PDB entry 7XY3 | electron microscopy, 4.60 A resolution (low resolution: residue-level contacts below are approximate; hydrogen-bond / salt-bridge calls are withheld) | chains A and D of the 4 polymer chains in the assembly

Chain A:
Molecule: Spike glycoprotein
Organism: Severe acute respiratory syndrome coronavirus 2
UniProtKB: P0DTC2 (SPIKE_SARS2); residue numbers follow UniProt; this construct covers 14-1145
Sequence (1132 residues; each row starts with the number of its first residue):
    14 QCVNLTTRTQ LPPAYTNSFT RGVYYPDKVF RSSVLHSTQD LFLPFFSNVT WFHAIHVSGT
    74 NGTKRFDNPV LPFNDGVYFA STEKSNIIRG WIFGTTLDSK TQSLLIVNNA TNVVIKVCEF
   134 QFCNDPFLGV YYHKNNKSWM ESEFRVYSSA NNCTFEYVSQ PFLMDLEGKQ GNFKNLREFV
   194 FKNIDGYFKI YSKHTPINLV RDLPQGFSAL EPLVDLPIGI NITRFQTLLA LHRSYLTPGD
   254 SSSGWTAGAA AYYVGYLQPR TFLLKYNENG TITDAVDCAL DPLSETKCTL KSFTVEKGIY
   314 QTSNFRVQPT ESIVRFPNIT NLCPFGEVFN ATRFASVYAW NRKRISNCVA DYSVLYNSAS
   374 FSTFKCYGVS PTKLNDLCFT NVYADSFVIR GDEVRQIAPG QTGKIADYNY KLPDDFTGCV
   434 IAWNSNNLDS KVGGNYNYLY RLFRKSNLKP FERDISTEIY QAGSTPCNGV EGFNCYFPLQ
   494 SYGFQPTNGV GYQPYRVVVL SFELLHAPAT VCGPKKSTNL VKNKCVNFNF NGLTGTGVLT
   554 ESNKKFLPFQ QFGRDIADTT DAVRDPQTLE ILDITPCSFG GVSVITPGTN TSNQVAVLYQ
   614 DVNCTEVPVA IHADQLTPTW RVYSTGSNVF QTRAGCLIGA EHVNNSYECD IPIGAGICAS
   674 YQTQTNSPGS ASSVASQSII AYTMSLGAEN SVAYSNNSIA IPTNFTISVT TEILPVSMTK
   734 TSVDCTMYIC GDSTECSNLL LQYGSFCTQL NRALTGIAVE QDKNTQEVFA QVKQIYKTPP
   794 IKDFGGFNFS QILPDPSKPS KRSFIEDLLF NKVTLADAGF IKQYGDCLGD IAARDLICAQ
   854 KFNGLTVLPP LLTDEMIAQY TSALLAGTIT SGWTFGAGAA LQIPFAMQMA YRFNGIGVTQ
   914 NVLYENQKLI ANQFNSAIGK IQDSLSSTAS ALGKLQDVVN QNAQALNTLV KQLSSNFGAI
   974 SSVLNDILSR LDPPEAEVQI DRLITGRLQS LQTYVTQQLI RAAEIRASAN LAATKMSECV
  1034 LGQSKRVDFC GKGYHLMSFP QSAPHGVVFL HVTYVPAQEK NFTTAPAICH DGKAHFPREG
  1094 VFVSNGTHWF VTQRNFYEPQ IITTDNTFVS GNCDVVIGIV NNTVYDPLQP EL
Unresolved in the structure: 70-76, 248-254, 332-333, 527-528, 621-640, 677-688, 828-853
Disulfides: Cys-131/Cys-166, Cys-291/Cys-301, Cys-336/Cys-361, Cys-379/Cys-432, Cys-391/Cys-525, Cys-480/Cys-488, Cys-538/Cys-590, Cys-617/Cys-649, Cys-662/Cys-671, Cys-738/Cys-760, Cys-743/Cys-749, Cys-1032/Cys-1043, Cys-1082/Cys-1126
Covalent attachments: N-acetylglucosamine (NAG) linked to Asn-61, Asn-234, Asn-282, Asn-616, Asn-657, Asn-709, Asn-717, Asn-801, Asn-1074, Asn-1098, Asn-1134
Differences from the reference sequence: engineered mutation Gly-682 (Arg in P0DTC2), Ser-683 (Arg in P0DTC2), Ser-685 (Arg in P0DTC2), Pro-986 (Lys in P0DTC2), Pro-987 (Val in P0DTC2)
Swiss-Prot annotation at these positions:
  - region: Asn-280 to Cys-301 (Putative superantigen), Arg-403 to Asp-405 (Integrin-binding motif), Asn-448 to Phe-456 (Immunodominant HLA epitope recognized by the CD8+), Pro-681, Ala-684 (Putative superantigen), Ser-816 to Tyr-837 (Fusion peptide 1), Lys-835 to Phe-855 (Fusion peptide 2)
  - site: Arg-815, Ser-816 (Cleavage)
  - glycosylation: Asn-17 (N-linked (GlcNAc...) (complex) asparagine), Asn-61 (N-linked (GlcNAc...) (hybrid) asparagine), Asn-74 (N-linked (GlcNAc...) (complex) asparagine), Asn-122 (N-linked (GlcNAc...) (hybrid) asparagine), Asn-149 (N-linked (GlcNAc...) (complex) asparagine), Asn-165 (N-linked (GlcNAc...) (complex) asparagine), Asn-234 (N-linked (GlcNAc...) (high mannose) asparagine), Asn-282 (N-linked (GlcNAc...) (complex) asparagine), Thr-323 (O-linked (GalNAc) threonine), Ser-325 (O-linked (HexNAc...) serine), Asn-331 (N-linked (GlcNAc...) (complex) asparagine), Asn-343 (N-linked (GlcNAc...) (complex) asparagine), Asn-603 (N-linked (GlcNAc...) (hybrid) asparagine), Asn-616 (N-linked (GlcNAc...) (complex) asparagine), Asn-657 (N-linked (GlcNAc...) (complex) asparagine), Thr-676 (O-linked (GlcNAc...) threonine), Thr-678 (O-linked (GlcNAc...) threonine), Asn-709 (N-linked (GlcNAc...) (high mannose) asparagine), Asn-717 (N-linked (GlcNAc...) (hybrid) asparagine), Asn-801 (N-linked (GlcNAc...) (hybrid) asparagine) and 3 more in UniProt
  - natural variant: Leu-18 (L18F: In strain: Beta/B.1.351, Gamma/P.1 and 1 more), Thr-19 (T19I: In strain: Omicron/BQ.1.1, Omicron/XBB.1.5 and 1 more; T19R: In strain: Delta/B.1.617.2, Omicron/BA.2 and 4 more), Thr-20 (T20N: In strain: Gamma/P.1), Leu-24 to Ala-27 (sequence variant, change not given here; In strain: Omicron/BA.2, Omicron/BA.2.12.1 and 6 more), Pro-26 (P26S: In strain: Gamma/P.1), Gln-52 (Q52H: In strain: Omicron/EG.5.1), Ala-67 (A67V: In strain: Eta/B.1.525, Omicron/BA.1), His-69 to Val-70 (deletion: In strain: Alpha/B.1.1.7, Eta/B.1.525 and 5 more), Gly-75 (G75V: In strain: Lambda/C.37), Thr-76 (T76I: In strain: Lambda/C.37), Asp-80 (D80A: In strain: Beta/B.1.351), Val-83 (V83A: In strain: Omicron/XBB.1.5, Omicron/EG.5.1), 79 further natural variant entries in UniProt
  - mutagenesis: His-69 to Val-70 (Increased incorporation of cleaved spike into virions), Asn-121 (N121Q: Partial loss of biliverdin affinity), Arg-190 (R190K: Partial loss of biliverdin affinity), Asn-234 (N234Q: Increased resistance to neutralizing antibodies), Asn-331 (N331Q: Reduced viral infectivity), Asn-343 (N343Q: Reduced viral infectivity), Leu-452 (L452R: Increased resistance to neutralizing antibodies. Decreases HLA binding to NF9 epitope. Increased binding affinity to human ACE2), Tyr-453 (Y453F: Decreased HLA binding to NF9 epitope. Increased binding affinity to human ACE2), Ala-475 (A475V: Increased resistance to neutralizing antibodies), Val-483 (V483A: Increased resistance to neutralizing antibodies), Glu-484 (E484D: Increased replication in human TMEM106B overexpressing cells), Phe-490 (F490L: Increased resistance to neutralizing antibodies and human covalescent sera neutralization), 12 further mutagenesis entries in UniProt

Chain D:
Molecule: VHH14
Organism: Camelus bactrianus
Sequence (161 residues; numbered 1 to 161; the number before each row is that of its first residue):
     1 QLQLVESGGG SVQSGGSLRL SCAASGYTYK TYYETYSMGW FRQAPGKERE GVAAINSDGE
    61 TSYADSVKGR FTISQDNAKK TLYLQMNSLK PEDMGMYYCA ADPAWQPAFL LLRSSGYNYW
   121 GQGTQVTVSS AHHSEDPHGQ AGQHHHHHHG AYPYDVPDYA S
Unresolved in the structure: 131-161
Disulfides: Cys-22/Cys-99

How chain A and chain D interact:
Pairs across the interface - 34 pairs, chain A then chain D:
  Tyr-369(A) with Glu-60(D)
  Ser-371(A) with Phe-109(D)
  Ala-372(A) with Phe-109(D)
  Phe-374(A) with Phe-109(D); Arg-113(D)
  Ser-375(A) with Leu-110(D)
  Thr-376(A) with Leu-110(D)
  Phe-377(A) with Trp-105(D); Gln-106(D); Pro-107(D); Leu-110(D)
  Lys-378(A) with Asp-102(D); Ala-104(D); Trp-105(D); Gly-116(D)
  Cys-379(A) with Ala-104(D); Trp-105(D)
  Tyr-380(A) with Thr-31(D); Pro-103(D); Ala-104(D)
  Gly-381(A) with Tyr-33(D)
  Val-382(A) with Tyr-33(D)
  Ser-383(A) with Tyr-33(D)
  Pro-384(A) with Asp-58(D); Trp-105(D)
  Thr-385(A) with Asp-58(D)
  Leu-387(A) with Trp-105(D)
  Arg-408(A) with Ser-115(D); Asn-118(D)
  Pro-412(A) with Lys-30(D)
  Gly-413(A) with Tyr-119(D)
  Gln-414(A) with Asn-118(D); Tyr-119(D)
  Asp-427(A) with Lys-30(D)
Interface residues without a listed pair, chain D (20 interface residues in all): Ser-57, Ser-114

Overview:
21 residues of chain A and 20 residues of chain D are in contact. N-acetylglucosamine is covalently linked to
Asn-61(A), Asn-234(A), Asn-282(A), Asn-616(A), Asn-657(A) and Asn-709(A) and 5 more. From UniProt: 24
mutagenesis sites on chain A.
Chain A is Spike glycoprotein (Severe acute respiratory syndrome coronavirus 2) and chain D is VHH14 (Camelus
bactrianus); the structure, Cryo-EM structure of SARS-CoV-2 spike in complex with VHH14, was determined by
electron microscopy.
